PDB entry 7LGQ | electron microscopy, 2.70 A resolution | chains A and E of the 12 polymer chains in the assembly

# Chain A
Name: Cyanophycin synthase
Source organism: Synechocystis sp. (strain PCC 6714)
Notes: EC 6.3.2.29, 6.3.2.30
UniProtKB: A0A068N621 (A0A068N621_SYNY4); residue numbers follow UniProt; this construct covers 1-873
Amino-acid sequence (879 residues; numbered 1 to 879; the number before each row is that of its first residue):
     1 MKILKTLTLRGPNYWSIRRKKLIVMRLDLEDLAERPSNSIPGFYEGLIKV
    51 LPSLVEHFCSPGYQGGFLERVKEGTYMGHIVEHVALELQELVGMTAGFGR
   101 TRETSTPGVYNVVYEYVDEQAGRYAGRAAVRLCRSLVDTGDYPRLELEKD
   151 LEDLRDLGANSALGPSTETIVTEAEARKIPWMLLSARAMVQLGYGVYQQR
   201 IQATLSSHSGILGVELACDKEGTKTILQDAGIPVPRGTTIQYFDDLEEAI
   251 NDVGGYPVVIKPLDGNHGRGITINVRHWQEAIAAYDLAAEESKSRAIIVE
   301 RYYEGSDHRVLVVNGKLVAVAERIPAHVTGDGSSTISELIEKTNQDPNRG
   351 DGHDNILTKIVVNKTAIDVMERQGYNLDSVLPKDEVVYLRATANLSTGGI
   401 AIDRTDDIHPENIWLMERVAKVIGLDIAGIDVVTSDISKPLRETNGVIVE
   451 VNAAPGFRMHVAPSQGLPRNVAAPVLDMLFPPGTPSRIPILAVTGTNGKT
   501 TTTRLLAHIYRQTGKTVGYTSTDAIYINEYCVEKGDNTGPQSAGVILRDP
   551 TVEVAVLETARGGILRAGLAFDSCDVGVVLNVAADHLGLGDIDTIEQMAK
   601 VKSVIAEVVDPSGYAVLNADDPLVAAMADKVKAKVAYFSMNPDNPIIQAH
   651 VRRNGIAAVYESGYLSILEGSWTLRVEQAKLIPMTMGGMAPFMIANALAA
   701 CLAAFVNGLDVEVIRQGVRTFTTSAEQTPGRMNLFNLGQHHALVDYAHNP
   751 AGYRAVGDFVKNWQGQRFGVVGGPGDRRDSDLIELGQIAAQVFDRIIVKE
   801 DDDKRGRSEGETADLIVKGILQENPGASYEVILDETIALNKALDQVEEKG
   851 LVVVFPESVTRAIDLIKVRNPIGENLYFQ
Disordered / not traced: 293-296, 873-879
Construct notes: expression tag (874-879)
Ion coordination: Mg2+: Thr500, Glu558
Residues lining bound ligands:
  - ATP (adenosine-5'-triphosphate), molecule 1: Lys220, Pro235, Val259, Lys261, Gly268, Ile271, Ile273, Glu300, Arg301, Tyr302, Tyr303, Asp307, Thr392, Val433, Val449, Glu450
  - ATP, molecule 2: Thr496, Asn497, Gly498, Lys499, Thr500, Thr501, Thr522, Glu558, Asn581, Phe692, Asn696, Arg731, Asp745, Ala751, Gly752, Ala755, Val756

# Chain E
Name: 8x(Asp-Arg)-Asn
Amino-acid sequence (9 residues; each row starts with the number of its first residue):
     1 XXXXXXXXN
Disordered / not traced: 1-4
Modified / non-standard residues: 7ID ((2S)-4-[[(2S)-5-[[azanyl($l4-azanylidene)methyl]amino]-1-$l1-oxidanyl-1-oxidanylidene-pentan-2-yl]amino]-2-$l2-azanyl-4-oxidanylidene-butanoic acid) at position 1, 7ID ((2S)-4-[[(2S)-5-[[azanyl($l4-azanylidene)methyl]amino]-1-$l1-oxidanyl-1-oxidanylidene-pentan-2-yl]amino]-2-$l2-azanyl-4-oxidanylidene-butanoic acid) at position 2, 7ID ((2S)-4-[[(2S)-5-[[azanyl($l4-azanylidene)methyl]amino]-1-$l1-oxidanyl-1-oxidanylidene-pentan-2-yl]amino]-2-$l2-azanyl-4-oxidanylidene-butanoic acid) at position 3, 7ID ((2S)-4-[[(2S)-5-[[azanyl($l4-azanylidene)methyl]amino]-1-$l1-oxidanyl-1-oxidanylidene-pentan-2-yl]amino]-2-$l2-azanyl-4-oxidanylidene-butanoic acid) at position 4, 7ID ((2S)-4-[[(2S)-5-[[azanyl($l4-azanylidene)methyl]amino]-1-$l1-oxidanyl-1-oxidanylidene-pentan-2-yl]amino]-2-$l2-azanyl-4-oxidanylidene-butanoic acid) at position 5, 7ID ((2S)-4-[[(2S)-5-[[azanyl($l4-azanylidene)methyl]amino]-1-$l1-oxidanyl-1-oxidanylidene-pentan-2-yl]amino]-2-$l2-azanyl-4-oxidanylidene-butanoic acid) at position 6, 7ID ((2S)-4-[[(2S)-5-[[azanyl($l4-azanylidene)methyl]amino]-1-$l1-oxidanyl-1-oxidanylidene-pentan-2-yl]amino]-2-$l2-azanyl-4-oxidanylidene-butanoic acid) at position 7, 7ID ((2S)-4-[[(2S)-5-[[azanyl($l4-azanylidene)methyl]amino]-1-$l1-oxidanyl-1-oxidanylidene-pentan-2-yl]amino]-2-$l2-azanyl-4-oxidanylidene-butanoic acid) at position 8

# Interface between chain A and chain E
Pairs across the interface (18):
  Ala162(A) - 7ID_7(E)
  Leu163(A) - 7ID_7(E)
  Gly164(A) - 7ID_7(E)
  Pro165(A) - 7ID_7(E)
  Ser166(A) - 7ID_7(E)
  Arg187(A) - 7ID_6(E)
  Gln202(A) - 7ID_6(E)
  Ala203(A) - 7ID_6(E)
  Val214(A) - 7ID_8(E)
  Arg309(A) - 7ID_8(E)  hydrogen bond (side chain-backbone)
  Arg309(A) - Asn9(E)
  Asn452(A) - 7ID_8(E)
  Ala453(A) - 7ID_8(E)
  Ala454(A) - 7ID_7(E)
  Ala454(A) - 7ID_8(E)
  Pro455(A) - 7ID_8(E)
  Gly456(A) - 7ID_7(E)
  Gly456(A) - 7ID_8(E)
Other interface residues (no listed pair), chain A (20 interface residues in all): Thr167, Ala188, Thr204, Leu205, Cys218

# In short
20 residues of chain A face 4 of chain E across their interface; the contacts include 1 hydrogen bond. The
hydrogen-bonded pair is Arg309(A)-7ID_8(E). Chain A binds ATP. Thr500(A) and Glu558(A) coordinate Mg2+.
Chain A is Cyanophycin synthase (Synechocystis sp. (strain PCC 6714)) and chain E is 8x(Asp-Arg)-Asn; the
structure, Cyanophycin synthetase 1 from Synechocystis sp. UTEX2470 with ATP and 8x(Asp-Arg)-Asn, was
determined by electron microscopy (same publication as 7LG5, 7LGJ and 7LGM).
